Entry 6CS5 (electron microscopy, 3.24 A resolution); this record covers chains B and C of the 3 polymer chains in the assembly.

[Chain B]
Name: viral protein 3
Organism: enterovirus D68
Reference sequence: A0A097BW12 (A0A097BW12_9ENTO); residues 1-247 here correspond to UniProt positions 318-564 (UniProt number = residue number + 317)
Chain sequence (247 residues; each row starts with the number of its first residue):
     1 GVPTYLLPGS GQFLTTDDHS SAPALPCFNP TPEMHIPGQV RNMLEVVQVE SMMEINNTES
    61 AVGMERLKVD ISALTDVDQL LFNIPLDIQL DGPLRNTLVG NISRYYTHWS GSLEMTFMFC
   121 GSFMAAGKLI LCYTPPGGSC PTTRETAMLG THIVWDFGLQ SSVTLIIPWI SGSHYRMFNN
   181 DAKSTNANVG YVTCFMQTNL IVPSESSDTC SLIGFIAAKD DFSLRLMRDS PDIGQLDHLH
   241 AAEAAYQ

[Chain C]
Name: viral protein 2
Organism: enterovirus D68
Reference sequence: A0A1I9KXX3 (A0A1I9KXX3_9ENTO); residues 1-248 here correspond to UniProt positions 70-317 (UniProt number = residue number + 69)
Chain sequence (248 residues; row label = number of the first residue in the row):
     1 SPSAEACGYS DRVLQLKLGN SAIVTQEAAN YCCAYGEWPN YLPDHEAVAI DKPTQPETAT
    61 DRFYTLKSVK WETGSTGWWW KLPDALNNIG MFGQNVQHHY LYRSGFLIHV QCNATKFHQG
   121 ALLVVAIPEH QRGAHNTNTS PGFDDIMKGE EGGTFNHPYV LDDGTSLACA TIFPHQWINL
   181 RTNNSATIVL PWMNAAPMDF PLRHNQWTLA IIPVVPLGTR TTSSMVPITV SIAPMCCEFN
   241 GLRHAITQ
Disordered / not traced: 1-14, 27-29, 248

[Interface between chain B and chain C]
Contacting residue pairs (91):
  M34(B) - E46(C)
  M34(B) - N194(C)
  M34(B) - A195(C)
  M34(B) - A196(C)
  M34(B) - P197(C)
  H35(B) - E37(C)  salt bridge
  H35(B) - E46(C)  hydrogen bond (backbone-side chain)
  I36(B) - M193(C)  hydrophobic
  P37(B) - E37(C)
  P37(B) - P191(C)  hydrophobic
  P37(B) - W192(C)
  P37(B) - M193(C)
  G38(B) - Y35(C)
  V46(B) - I172(C)
  V49(B) - T171(C)
  V49(B) - I172(C)  hydrophobic
  E50(B) - T171(C)  hydrogen bond (backbone-side chain)
  S51(B) - A168(C)
  S51(B) - T171(C)
  M52(B) - L167(C)
  M52(B) - A168(C)  hydrogen bond (backbone-backbone)
  M52(B) - W177(C)  hydrophobic
  M52(B) - V214(C)  hydrophobic
  E54(B) - Y159(C)  hydrogen bond
  G63(B) - Y159(C)
  M64(B) - P158(C)  hydrophobic
  M64(B) - Y159(C)  hydrophobic
  M64(B) - L167(C)  hydrophobic
  M64(B) - I212(C)  hydrophobic
  M64(B) - P213(C)
  M64(B) - V214(C)  hydrophobic
  R66(B) - Y159(C)
  L67(B) - L167(C)  hydrophobic
  L67(B) - A168(C)  hydrophobic
  K68(B) - V214(C)
  K68(B) - V215(C)
  K68(B) - P216(C)
  N96(B) - S166(C)  hydrogen bond
  N96(B) - A168(C)
  N96(B) - C169(C)
  T97(B) - C169(C)
  L98(B) - C169(C)
  L98(B) - I172(C)  hydrophobic
  N101(B) - C169(C)
  M118(B) - W177(C)  hydrophobic
  M118(B) - N179(C)
  F119(B) - N179(C)  hydrogen bond (backbone-side chain)
  F119(B) - R181(C)
  C120(B) - Q119(C)
  C120(B) - G120(C)
  C120(B) - A121(C)  hydrophobic
  C120(B) - N179(C)
  C120(B) - V215(C)  hydrophobic
  G121(B) - Q119(C)
  G121(B) - R181(C)
  S122(B) - K116(C)
  S122(B) - F117(C)
  S122(B) - H118(C)
  S122(B) - Q119(C)
  S122(B) - R181(C)
  F123(B) - K116(C)  hydrogen bond (backbone-backbone)
  F123(B) - R181(C)
  M124(B) - K116(C)  hydrogen bond (backbone-backbone)
  M124(B) - F117(C)  hydrophobic
  A125(B) - R181(C)  hydrogen bond (backbone-side chain)
  F157(B) - R181(C)  hydrogen bond (backbone-side chain)
  G158(B) - R181(C)  hydrogen bond (backbone-side chain)
  S161(B) - R181(C)
  S161(B) - T182(C)  hydrogen bond
  P203(B) - F117(C)  hydrophobic
  P203(B) - R220(C)
  S204(B) - R220(C)
  E205(B) - F117(C)
  E205(B) - T219(C)  hydrogen bond (backbone-side chain)
  E205(B) - R220(C)  hydrogen bond (backbone-backbone)
  E205(B) - T221(C)  hydrogen bond (backbone-backbone)
  S206(B) - F117(C)
  S206(B) - R220(C)  hydrogen bond (backbone-side chain)
  S207(B) - Q119(C)  hydrogen bond
  S207(B) - G218(C)
  S207(B) - T219(C)
  D208(B) - R220(C)  salt bridge
  T209(B) - Q119(C)  hydrogen bond (backbone-side chain)
  C210(B) - Q119(C)  hydrogen bond
  S211(B) - V215(C)
  I213(B) - A121(C)  hydrophobic
  I213(B) - W177(C)  hydrophobic
  I213(B) - V214(C)  hydrophobic
  I213(B) - V215(C)  hydrophobic
  F215(B) - W177(C)  hydrophobic
  H240(B) - N138(C)  hydrogen bond
Also at the interface, not in a pair above, chain B (44 interface residues in all): E45
Also at the interface, not in a pair above, chain C (40 interface residues in all): T76, L123

[In short]
44 residues of chain B and 40 residues of chain C are in contact; the contacts include 20 hydrogen bonds and 2
salt bridges. Among the polar pairs are H35(B)-E37(C), D208(B)-R220(C) and H35(B)-E46(C).
Chain B is viral protein 3 and chain C is viral protein 2, both from enterovirus D68; the structure, CryoEM
structure of human enterovirus D68 abortive product 2 (pH 7.2 and 4 degrees Celsius), was determined by
electron microscopy together with 6CRP, 6CRR, 6CRS, 6CRU, 6CS3, 6CS4 and 5 further entries from the same
study.
